4MS8 - chains C and D of the 4 polymer chains in the assembly; structure by X-ray diffraction, 1.92 A resolution.

== Chain C ==
Molecule: 42F3 alpha
Source organism: Mus musculus
Amino-acid sequence (212 residues; numbered -4 to 207; the number before each row is that of its first residue; numbers below 1 keep their minus sign (Gly-4 is residue -4)):
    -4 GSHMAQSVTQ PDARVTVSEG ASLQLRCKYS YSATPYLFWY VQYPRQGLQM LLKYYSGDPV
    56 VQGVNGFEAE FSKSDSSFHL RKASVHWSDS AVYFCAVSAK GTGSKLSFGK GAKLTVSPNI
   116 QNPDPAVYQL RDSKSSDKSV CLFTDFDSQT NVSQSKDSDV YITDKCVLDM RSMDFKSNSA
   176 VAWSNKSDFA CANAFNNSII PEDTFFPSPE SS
Disordered / not traced: -4 to 1, 131, 182, 191, 201-207
Disulfide bonds: Cys22-Cys90, Cys136-Cys186

== Chain D ==
Molecule: 42F3 beta
Source organism: Mus musculus
Amino-acid sequence (243 residues; row label = number of the first residue in the row; numbers below 1 keep their minus sign (Met-1 is residue -1)):
    -1 MGEAAVTQSP RNKVTVTGGN VTLSCRQTNS HNYMYWYRQD TGHGLRLIHY SYGAGNLQIG
    59 DVPDGYKATR TTQEDFFLLL ELASPSQTSL YFCASSDAPG QLYFGEGSKL TVLEDLKNVF
   119 PPEVAVFEPS EAEISHTQKA TLVCLATGFY PDHVELSWWV NGKEVHSGVC TDPQPLKEQP
   179 ALNDSRYALS SRLRVSATFW QNPRNHFRCQ VQFYGLSEND EWTQDRAKPV TQIVSAEAWG
   239 RAD
Disordered / not traced: -1 to 2
Disulfide bonds: Cys23-Cys91, Cys142-Cys207

== How chain C and chain D interact ==
Contacting residue pairs - 95 pairs, chain C then chain D:
  Phe33(C) with Pro97(D); Gly98(D)
  Tyr35(C) with Gly98(D), hydrogen bond (side chain-backbone); Gln99(D); Leu100(D), hydrogen bond (side chain-backbone)
  Gln37(C) with Gln37(D), hydrogen bond; Phe90(D)
  Gln41(C) with Phe90(D)
  Gly42(C) with Phe90(D); Gly103(D)
  Leu43(C) with Leu43(D), hydrophobic; Phe102(D)
  Met45(C) with Gln99(D)
  Tyr50(C) with Pro97(D), hydrogen bond (side chain-backbone); Gln99(D), hydrogen bond
  Phe89(C) with Gln37(D); Gly42(D); Leu43(D), hydrophobic
  Gly98(C) with Pro97(D); Gly98(D), hydrogen bond (backbone-backbone)
  Ser99(C) with Tyr31(D); Tyr33(D), hydrogen bond (backbone-side chain); Pro97(D)
  Lys100(C) with Tyr48(D); Asp59(D), salt bridge
  Leu101(C) with Tyr35(D), hydrogen bond (backbone-side chain); Gly98(D)
  Phe103(C) with Tyr35(D); Leu43(D); Phe102(D), hydrophobic
  Gly104(C) with Gly42(D)
  Lys105(C) with Gly40(D), hydrogen bond (side chain-backbone); His41(D); Gly42(D)
  Asp119(C) with His134(D), salt bridge
  Tyr123(C) with Ser128(D); Ala130(D); Glu131(D); His134(D); Thr135(D)
  Gln124(C) with Ser128(D)
  Leu125(C) with Phe125(D), hydrophobic; Glu126(D); Thr139(D); Val141(D), hydrophobic
  Arg126(C) with Phe125(D); Glu126(D), hydrogen bond (backbone-backbone)
  Asp127(C) with Val124(D); Phe125(D)
  Ser128(C) with Val124(D), hydrogen bond (backbone-backbone); Glu126(D), hydrogen bond; Glu235(D); Ala236(D)
  Lys133(C) with Ala123(D); Phe125(D)
  Val135(C) with Phe125(D), hydrophobic; Leu143(D), hydrophobic
  Leu137(C) with Thr139(D)
  Asp140(C) with Thr135(D); Arg192(D), salt bridge
  Ser153(C) with Glu176(D)
  Tyr156(C) with Leu174(D), hydrophobic; Glu176(D), hydrogen bond (side chain-backbone)
  Ile157(C) with Leu174(D)
  Thr158(C) with Asp170(D); Ser188(D); Arg190(D), hydrogen bond
  Asp159(C) with Arg190(D)
  Cys161(C) with Cys168(D), disulfide; Thr169(D); Arg190(D)
  Val162(C) with Cys168(D), hydrogen bond (backbone-side chain)
  Leu163(C) with Gly166(D); Val167(D); Cys168(D), hydrophobic; Arg192(D)
  Asp164(C) with Ser165(D); Gly166(D), hydrogen bond (backbone-backbone)
  Met165(C) with Lys137(D); Arg192(D); Val193(D); Ser194(D)
  Arg166(C) with His164(D); Ser165(D), hydrogen bond (backbone-side chain)
  Met168(C) with Lys137(D)
  Phe170(C) with Lys137(D); Arg192(D)
  Ser172(C) with Arg192(D), hydrogen bond
  Ser174(C) with Arg190(D), hydrogen bond
  Ala175(C) with Arg190(D)
  Val176(C) with Ser188(D); Arg190(D)
  Trp178(C) with Leu143(D), hydrophobic; Ala186(D), hydrophobic
  Thr199(C) with His134(D)
Other interface residues (no listed pair), chain C (50 interface residues in all): Lys48, Ser102, Ser134, Thr139
Other interface residues (no listed pair), chain D (51 interface residues in all): Leu45, Ala96, Thr145, Lys175
Inter-chain disulfides: Cys161(C)-Cys168(D)

== Overview ==
50 residues of chain C and 51 residues of chain D are in contact; the contacts include 1 disulfide bond, 19
hydrogen bonds and 3 salt bridges. Polar pairs include Lys100(C)-Asp59(D), Asp119(C)-His134(D) and
Asp140(C)-Arg192(D).
Chain C is 42F3 alpha and chain D is 42F3 beta, both from Mus musculus; the structure, 42F3 TCR pCPB9/H-2Ld
Complex, was determined by X-ray diffraction, deposited together with 4MVB, 4MXQ, 4N0C and 4N5E.
